8BVM - chains E and H of the 16 polymer chains in the assembly; structure by electron microscopy, 3.80 A resolution.

# Chain E
Molecule: RNA-binding protein Hfq
Organism: Pseudomonas aeruginosa
UniProtKB: A6VD57 (HFQ_PSEA7); numbering as in UniProt (aligned over 1-82)
Sequence (82 residues; each row starts with the number of its first residue):
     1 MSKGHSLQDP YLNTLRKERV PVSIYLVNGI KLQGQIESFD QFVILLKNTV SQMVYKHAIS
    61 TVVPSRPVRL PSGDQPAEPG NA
Unresolved in the structure: 1-2, 72-82
From the paper describing this entry:
  - binding site for rbsB mRNA: R16, K17, R19, R66

# Chain H
Molecule: Catabolite repression control protein
Organism: Pseudomonas aeruginosa
Notes: EC 3.1.11.2
UniProtKB: Q51380 (Q51380_PSEAI); residues 4-262 here correspond to UniProt positions 1-259 (UniProt number = residue number - 3)
Sequence (262 residues; numbered 1 to 262; the number before each row is that of its first residue):
     1 GPAMRIISVN VNGIQAAAER GLLSWLQAQN ADVICLQDTR ASAFDLDDPS FQLDGYFLYA
    61 CDAELPEQGG VALYSRLQPK AVISGLGFET ADRYGRYLQA DFDKVSIATL LLPSGQSGDE
   121 SLNQKFKFMD DFTHYLSKQR RKRREYIYCG SLYVAHQKMD VKNWRECQQM PGFLAPERAW
   181 LDEVFGNLGY ADALREVSRE GDQFSWWPDS EQAEMLNLGW RFDYQVLTPG LRRFVRNAKL
   241 PRQPRFSQHA PLIVDYDWQL SI
Differences from the reference sequence: expression tag (1-3)
From the paper describing this entry:
  - binding site for rbsB mRNA: K80, K138, K142, R143, R144

# Interface between chain E and chain H
Contacting residue pairs (11; chain E residue first):
  Q33(E) with I83(H); S84(H)
  N48(E) with A81(H); V82(H), hydrogen bond (side chain-backbone)
  T49(E) with Y59(H); Q78(H), hydrogen bond (backbone-side chain); P79(H); A81(H); V82(H), hydrogen bond (side chain-backbone)
  V50(E) with Q78(H); K80(H)

# In short
Chain E and chain H form an interface of 4 and 8 residues respectively, with 3 hydrogen bonds. Among the polar
pairs are N48(E)-V82(H), T49(E)-Q78(H) and T49(E)-V82(H). From the paper: a binding site for rbsB mRNA at
R16(E), K17(E) and K80(H) among others.
Here chain E is RNA-binding protein Hfq and chain H is Catabolite repression control protein, both from
Pseudomonas aeruginosa. Entry 8BVM (Cryo-EM structure of Hfq-Crc-rbsB translation repression complex) was
determined by electron microscopy (same publication as 8BVH and 8BVJ).
